Entry 8RFN (X-ray diffraction, 2.50 A resolution); this record covers chains A and B of the 4 polymer chains in the assembly.

Chain A (and B):
Molecule: NAD(P)H dehydrogenase [quinone] 1
From: Homo sapiens
Notes: EC 1.6.5.2; chain B of this document is another copy of the same molecule, construct and numbering; everything in this record applies to it too
Reference sequence: P15559 (NQO1_HUMAN); residues 1-274 here = UniProt positions 1-274
Chain sequence (274 residues; row label = number of the first residue in the row):
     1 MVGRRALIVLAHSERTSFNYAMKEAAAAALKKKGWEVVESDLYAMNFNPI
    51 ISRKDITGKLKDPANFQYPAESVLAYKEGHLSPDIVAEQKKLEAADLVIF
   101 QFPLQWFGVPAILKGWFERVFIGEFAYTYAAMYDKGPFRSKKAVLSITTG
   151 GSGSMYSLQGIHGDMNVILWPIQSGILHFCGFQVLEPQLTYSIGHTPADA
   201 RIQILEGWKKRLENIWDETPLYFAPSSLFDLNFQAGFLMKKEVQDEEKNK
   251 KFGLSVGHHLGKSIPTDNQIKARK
Disordered / not traced: 1 (chain B: 1, 274)
Curated features (UniProtKB/Swiss-Prot):
  - binding site (FAD): His-12, Phe-18, Asn-19, Gln-67, Leu-104 to Phe-107, Thr-148 to Gly-151, Tyr-156, Arg-201
  - binding site (substrate): Ala-126 to Thr-128
  - modified residue: Ser-82 (Phosphoserine)
  - cross-link (Glycyl lysine isopeptide (Lys-Gly)): Lys-250 (interchain with G-Cter in SUMO2), Lys-251 (interchain with G-Cter in SUMO2)
  - natural variant: Pro-187 (P187S: Loss of function associated with defective cofactor binding and accelerated proteasomal degradation)
  - mutagenesis: Gln-105 (Q105Y: Decreases the catalytic efficiency toward menadione. Increases the affinity toward NADH. Increases the catalytic afficiency toward nitrobenzene substrate ...), Tyr-129 (Y129F/V: Abolishes the interaction with TP73), Ile-204 (I204V: Has no effect on the affinity toward NADH; when associated with Y-105)
Residues lining bound ligands:
  - FAD (flavin-adenine dinucleotide), molecule 1: His-12, Thr-16, Ser-17, Phe-18, Asn-19, Ala-21, Pro-103, Leu-104, Gln-105, Trp-106, Phe-107, Thr-148, Thr-149, Gly-150, Gly-151, Tyr-156, Ile-193, Gly-194, Arg-201, Leu-205
  - FAD, molecule 2: Ile-51, Asn-65, Gln-67, Tyr-68, Pro-69, Glu-118

How chain A and chain B interact:
Pairs across the interface - 117 pairs, chain A then chain B:
  Glu-14(A) / Arg-53(B)  salt bridge
  Glu-14(A) / Phe-66(B)
  Thr-16(A) / Ala-64(B)
  Thr-16(A) / Asn-65(B)
  Tyr-43(A) / Ile-50(B)  hydrophobic
  Tyr-43(A) / Ile-51(B)  hydrogen bond (side chain-backbone)
  Phe-47(A) / Ile-50(B)
  Pro-49(A) / Ile-50(B)  hydrophobic
  Pro-49(A) / Ala-111(B)
  Ile-50(A) / Tyr-43(B)  hydrophobic
  Ile-50(A) / Pro-49(B)  hydrophobic
  Ile-51(A) / Tyr-43(B)  hydrogen bond (backbone-side chain)
  Ile-51(A) / Gln-105(B)
  Arg-53(A) / Glu-14(B)  salt bridge
  Ala-64(A) / Thr-16(B)
  Asn-65(A) / Thr-16(B)
  Phe-66(A) / Glu-14(B)
  Gln-105(A) / Ile-51(B)
  Gln-105(A) / Lys-114(B)  hydrogen bond (backbone-side chain)
  Gln-105(A) / Glu-118(B)
  Trp-106(A) / Lys-114(B)
  Trp-106(A) / Phe-117(B)
  Trp-106(A) / Glu-118(B)
  Trp-106(A) / Phe-121(B)
  Trp-106(A) / Gly-175(B)
  Trp-106(A) / Ile-176(B)
  Trp-106(A) / Phe-179(B)  hydrophobic
  Trp-106(A) / Cys-180(B)  hydrophobic
  Phe-107(A) / Tyr-133(B)
  Phe-107(A) / Pro-171(B)
  Phe-107(A) / Gly-175(B)
  Val-109(A) / Lys-114(B)  hydrogen bond (backbone-side chain)
  Val-109(A) / Glu-118(B)
  Pro-110(A) / Glu-118(B)
  Ala-111(A) / Pro-49(B)
  Ala-111(A) / Ala-111(B)
  Ala-111(A) / Gly-115(B)
  Ala-111(A) / Glu-118(B)  hydrogen bond (backbone-side chain)
  Lys-114(A) / Gln-105(B)  hydrogen bond (side chain-backbone)
  Lys-114(A) / Val-109(B)  hydrogen bond (side chain-backbone)
  Gly-115(A) / Ala-111(B)
  Phe-117(A) / Trp-106(B)  hydrogen bond (backbone-side chain)
  Glu-118(A) / Gln-105(B)
  Glu-118(A) / Trp-106(B)
  Glu-118(A) / Val-109(B)
  Glu-118(A) / Pro-110(B)
  Glu-118(A) / Ala-111(B)  hydrogen bond (side chain-backbone)
  Phe-121(A) / Trp-106(B)
  Tyr-127(A) / Trp-106(B)  hydrophobic
  Tyr-129(A) / Gly-151(B)
  Tyr-129(A) / Met-155(B)  hydrogen bond
  Tyr-133(A) / Ile-161(B)  hydrophobic
  Tyr-133(A) / His-162(B)  hydrogen bond
  Ser-154(A) / Gly-236(B)  hydrogen bond (side chain-backbone)
  Ser-154(A) / Leu-238(B)
  Met-155(A) / Gly-236(B)
  Met-155(A) / Phe-237(B)  hydrophobic
  Ser-157(A) / Leu-238(B)
  Leu-158(A) / His-259(B)
  Leu-158(A) / Leu-260(B)
  Gln-159(A) / Phe-229(B)
  Gln-159(A) / Leu-238(B)
  Gln-159(A) / Met-239(B)  hydrogen bond (backbone-backbone)
  Gln-159(A) / Gln-244(B)
  Gly-160(A) / Phe-229(B)
  Gly-160(A) / Phe-237(B)
  Gly-160(A) / His-258(B)  hydrogen bond (backbone-side chain)
  Ile-161(A) / Tyr-133(B)  hydrophobic
  Ile-161(A) / Phe-229(B)  hydrophobic
  Ile-161(A) / Phe-237(B)  hydrogen bond (backbone-backbone)
  Ile-161(A) / His-258(B)  hydrogen bond (backbone-side chain)
  His-162(A) / Tyr-133(B)  hydrogen bond
  His-162(A) / Trp-170(B)
  His-162(A) / Phe-179(B)
  Gly-163(A) / Gly-257(B)
  Gly-163(A) / His-258(B)
  Asp-164(A) / Gly-257(B)  hydrogen bond (backbone-backbone)
  Asp-164(A) / His-259(B)  salt bridge
  Val-167(A) / Trp-170(B)
  Val-167(A) / Val-256(B)
  Trp-170(A) / His-162(B)
  Trp-170(A) / Val-167(B)
  Pro-171(A) / Phe-107(B)
  Gly-175(A) / Trp-106(B)
  Gly-175(A) / Phe-107(B)
  Ile-176(A) / Trp-106(B)
  Phe-179(A) / Trp-106(B)  hydrophobic
  Phe-179(A) / His-162(B)
  Cys-180(A) / Trp-106(B)  hydrophobic
  Phe-229(A) / Gln-159(B)
  Phe-229(A) / Gly-160(B)
  Phe-229(A) / Ile-161(B)  hydrophobic
  Phe-233(A) / His-195(B)
  Gly-236(A) / Ser-154(B)  hydrogen bond (backbone-side chain)
  Gly-236(A) / Met-155(B)
  Phe-237(A) / Gly-160(B)
  Phe-237(A) / Ile-161(B)  hydrogen bond (backbone-backbone)
  Leu-238(A) / Ser-154(B)
  Leu-238(A) / Ser-157(B)
  Leu-238(A) / Gln-159(B)
  Met-239(A) / Gln-159(B)  hydrogen bond (backbone-backbone)
  Gln-244(A) / Gln-159(B)
  Val-256(A) / Val-167(B)
  Gly-257(A) / Gly-163(B)
  Gly-257(A) / Asp-164(B)  hydrogen bond (backbone-backbone)
  His-258(A) / Gly-160(B)  hydrogen bond (side chain-backbone)
  His-258(A) / Ile-161(B)  hydrogen bond (side chain-backbone)
  His-258(A) / Gly-163(B)
  His-259(A) / Leu-158(B)
  His-259(A) / Asp-164(B)  salt bridge
  Leu-260(A) / Leu-158(B)
  Gly-261(A) / Ser-263(B)  hydrogen bond (backbone-side chain)
  Lys-262(A) / Lys-262(B)
  Lys-262(A) / Ser-263(B)
  Ser-263(A) / Gly-261(B)  hydrogen bond (side chain-backbone)
  Ser-263(A) / Lys-262(B)
  Ile-264(A) / His-259(B)
Other interface residues (no listed pair), chain A (62 interface residues in all): Gly-108, Ile-112, Met-132, Leu-231
Other interface residues (no listed pair), chain B (63 interface residues in all): Phe-47, Gly-108, Ile-112, Tyr-127, Met-132, Ile-168, Leu-231, Ile-264

Summary:
62 residues of chain A face 63 of chain B across their interface; the contacts include 26 hydrogen bonds and 4
salt bridges. Among the polar pairs are Glu-14(A)/Arg-53(B), Asp-164(A)/His-259(B) and Tyr-43(A)/Ile-51(B).
Ligands of chain A: flavin-adenine dinucleotide.
Both chains are NAD(P)H dehydrogenase [quinone] 1 (Homo sapiens). Entry 8RFN (Human NOQ1 enzyme in its holo
form by serial crystallography) was determined by X-ray diffraction together with 8RFM from the same study.
